Entry 8ATH (X-ray diffraction, 2.37 A resolution); this record covers chains H and L of the 3 polymer chains in the assembly.

[Chain H]
Protein: Fab B Heavy Chain
Source organism: Homo sapiens
Notes: antibody fragment or engineered binder
Amino-acid sequence (234 residues; row label = number of the first residue in the row):
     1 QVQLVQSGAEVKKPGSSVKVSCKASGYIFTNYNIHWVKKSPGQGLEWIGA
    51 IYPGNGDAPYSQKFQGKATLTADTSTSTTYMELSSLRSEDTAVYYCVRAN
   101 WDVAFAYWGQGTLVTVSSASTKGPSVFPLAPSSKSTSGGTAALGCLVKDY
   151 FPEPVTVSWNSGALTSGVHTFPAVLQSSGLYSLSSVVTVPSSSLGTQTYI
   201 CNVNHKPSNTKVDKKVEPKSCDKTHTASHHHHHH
Unresolved in the structure: 130-139, 219-234
Cystine bridges: C22-C96, C145-C201

[Chain L]
Protein: Fab B Light Chain
Source organism: Homo sapiens
Notes: antibody fragment or engineered binder
Amino-acid sequence (213 residues; each row starts with the number of its first residue):
     1 DIQMTQSPSSLSASVGDRVTITCKASQDIDRYMAWYQDKPGKAPRLLIHD
    51 TSTLQSGVPSRFSGSGSGRDYTLTISNLEPEDFATYYCLQYDNLWTFGGG
   101 TKVEIKRTVAAPSVFIFPPSDEQLKSGTASVVCLLNNFYPREAKVQWKVD
   151 NALQSGNSQESVTEQDSKDSTYSLSSTLTLSKADYEKHKVYACEVTHQGL
   201 SSPVTKSFNRGEC
Unresolved in the structure: 120-126, 209-213
Cystine bridges: C23-C88, C133-C193

[Chain H / chain L interface]
Pairs across the interface (55):
  H35(H) - W95(L)
  V37(H) - F97(L)  hydrophobic
  K39(H) - D38(L)  salt bridge
  K39(H) - K39(L)  hydrogen bond (side chain-backbone)
  K39(H) - K42(L)  hydrogen bond (side chain-backbone)
  G44(H) - Y87(L)
  L45(H) - P44(L)  hydrophobic
  L45(H) - Y87(L)  hydrophobic
  L45(H) - F97(L)
  W47(H) - L94(L)  hydrophobic
  W47(H) - W95(L)
  W47(H) - F97(L)
  P59(H) - L94(L)  hydrophobic
  Y60(H) - L94(L)
  S61(H) - D1(L)
  Q62(H) - D1(L)  hydrogen bond (backbone-side chain)
  Y95(H) - K42(L)  hydrogen bond (side chain-backbone)
  Y95(H) - A43(L)
  A99(H) - W95(L)  hydrophobic
  W101(H) - Y91(L)
  W101(H) - L94(L)  hydrophobic
  W101(H) - W95(L)  hydrogen bond (backbone-side chain)
  D102(H) - Y91(L)
  V103(H) - A34(L)  hydrophobic
  V103(H) - Y36(L)
  V103(H) - L46(L)
  V103(H) - L89(L)  hydrophobic
  V103(H) - W95(L)  hydrophobic
  A104(H) - H49(L)
  A104(H) - Q55(L)
  W108(H) - Y36(L)  hydrophobic
  W108(H) - P44(L)
  L129(H) - F117(L)
  A142(H) - F115(L)  hydrophobic
  A142(H) - F117(L)
  A142(H) - L134(L)  hydrophobic
  K148(H) - S130(L)
  H169(H) - N136(L)
  H169(H) - N137(L)  hydrogen bond
  H169(H) - S173(L)
  F171(H) - L134(L)  hydrophobic
  F171(H) - S161(L)
  F171(H) - T163(L)
  F171(H) - S173(L)
  F171(H) - L174(L)
  F171(H) - S175(L)
  P172(H) - S161(L)  hydrogen bond (backbone-side chain)
  P172(H) - V162(L)
  V174(H) - Q159(L)
  V174(H) - E160(L)
  V174(H) - S161(L)
  L175(H) - Q159(L)  hydrogen bond (backbone-side chain)
  Q176(H) - Q159(L)
  V186(H) - L134(L)  hydrophobic
  T188(H) - N136(L)
Also at the interface, not in a pair above, chain H (35 interface residues in all): E46, V97, G109, T140, L143, T170, S184
Also at the interface, not in a pair above, chain L (36 interface residues in all): P40, G41, V132, D166, T179

[Summary]
The interface between chain H and chain L involves 35 residues on one side and 36 on the other, with 8
hydrogen bonds and 1 salt bridge. Among the polar pairs are K39(H)-D38(L), K39(H)-K39(L) and K39(H)-K42(L).
Chain H is Fab B Heavy Chain and chain L is Fab B Light Chain, both from Homo sapiens; the structure, Crystal
structure of LAMP1 in complex with fab-B, was determined by X-ray diffraction.
